5T87 - chains A and E; structure by X-ray diffraction, 2.40 A resolution.

# Chain A
Protein: CdiI immunity protein
From: Cupriavidus taiwanensis (strain DSM 17343 / BCRC 17206 / CIP 107171 / LMG 19424 / R1)
Reference sequence: B3R1C2 (B3R1C2_CUPTR); residues 1-116 here = UniProt positions 1-116
Chain sequence (116 residues; numbered 1 to 116; the number before each row is that of its first residue):
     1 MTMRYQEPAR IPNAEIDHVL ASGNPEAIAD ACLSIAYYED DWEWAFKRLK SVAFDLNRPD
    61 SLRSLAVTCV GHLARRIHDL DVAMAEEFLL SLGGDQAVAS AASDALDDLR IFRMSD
Disordered / not traced: 1, 116
Modified / non-standard residues: Mse1 (selenomethionine); Mse3, Mse84, Mse114 (selenomethionine; parent Met)

# Chain E
Protein: CdiA toxin
From: Cupriavidus taiwanensis (strain DSM 17343 / BCRC 17206 / CIP 107171 / LMG 19424 / R1)
Notes: fragment: catalytic domain
Reference sequence: B3R1C1 (B3R1C1_CUPTR); residues 167-242 here correspond to UniProt positions 3394-3469 (UniProt number = residue number + 3227)
Chain sequence (76 residues; row label = number of the first residue in the row):
   167 SRGPSNGQSV LENSVQVKET SPRRVSVDPQ TGEFVVFDRT LGDVYHGHVR AWKDLTSDMQ
   227 NALVRGGYVD RKGNPK
Disordered / not traced: 167-168, 238-242
Modified / non-standard residues: Mse225 (selenomethionine; parent Met)
Reported in the primary citation:
  - catalytic residues: H212, H214, R216 (proposed by the authors, not directly observed)

# Chain A / chain E interface
Pairs across the interface - 48 pairs, chain A then chain E:
  T2(A) with E178(E); D209(E)
  Mse3(A) with Q174(E), hydrogen bond (backbone-side chain); L177(E); R190(E); D209(E); Y211(E)
  R4(A) with Q174(E); L177(E); D209(E), salt bridge; V210(E); Y211(E), hydrogen bond (backbone-backbone)
  Y5(A) with P170(E); G173(E); Q174(E), hydrogen bond (backbone-side chain); L177(E); F203(E), hydrophobic; Y211(E); G213(E)
  Q6(A) with V210(E); Y211(E), hydrogen bond (backbone-backbone); H212(E)
  E7(A) with G169(E), hydrogen bond (side chain-backbone)
  P25(A) with L207(E)
  E26(A) with L207(E)
  A29(A) with L207(E), hydrophobic
  L33(A) with T206(E); H212(E)
  Y37(A) with H212(E); G213(E), hydrogen bond (side chain-backbone)
  S61(A) with L207(E)
  L65(A) with R205(E); T206(E); H212(E)
  H72(A) with D204(E), salt bridge; H212(E), hydrogen bond; H214(E)
  R75(A) with H214(E), hydrogen bond
  S100(A) with T186(E), hydrogen bond (side chain-backbone); S187(E)
  D104(A) with S187(E), hydrogen bond; R189(E), hydrogen bond (backbone-side chain)
  D107(A) with T222(E)
  D108(A) with R189(E), salt bridge; R216(E), salt bridge
  I111(A) with D220(E)
  F112(A) with R216(E); D220(E)
Also at the interface, not in a pair above, chain A (25 interface residues in all): P8, L62, T68, S103
Also at the interface, not in a pair above, chain E (27 interface residues in all): S180, K184, P188
Interface features reported in the paper:
  - interface residues, chain A: H72(A), R75(A), D108(A)

# In short
25 residues of chain A face 27 of chain E across their interface, with 11 hydrogen bonds and 4 salt bridges.
Polar pairs include R4(A)-D209(E), H72(A)-D204(E) and D108(A)-R189(E). From the paper: catalytic residues
H212(E), H214(E) and R216(E); interface residues H72(A), R75(A) and D108(A).
Chain A is CdiI immunity protein and chain E is CdiA toxin, both from Cupriavidus taiwanensis (strain DSM
17343 / BCRC 17206 / CIP 107171 / LMG 19424 / R1); the structure, Crystal structure of CDI complex from
Cupriavidus taiwanensis LMG 19424, was determined by X-ray diffraction.
